5X21 - chains A and B of the 9 polymer chains in the assembly; structure by X-ray diffraction, 3.32 A resolution.

[Chain A (and B)]
Name: DNA-directed RNA polymerase subunit alpha
Organism: Thermus thermophilus
Notes: EC 2.7.7.6; chain B of this document is another copy of the same molecule, construct and numbering; everything in this record applies to it too
UniProtKB: Q9Z9H6 (RPOA_THETH); residue numbers follow UniProt; this construct covers 1-315
Chain sequence (315 residues; row label = number of the first residue in the row):
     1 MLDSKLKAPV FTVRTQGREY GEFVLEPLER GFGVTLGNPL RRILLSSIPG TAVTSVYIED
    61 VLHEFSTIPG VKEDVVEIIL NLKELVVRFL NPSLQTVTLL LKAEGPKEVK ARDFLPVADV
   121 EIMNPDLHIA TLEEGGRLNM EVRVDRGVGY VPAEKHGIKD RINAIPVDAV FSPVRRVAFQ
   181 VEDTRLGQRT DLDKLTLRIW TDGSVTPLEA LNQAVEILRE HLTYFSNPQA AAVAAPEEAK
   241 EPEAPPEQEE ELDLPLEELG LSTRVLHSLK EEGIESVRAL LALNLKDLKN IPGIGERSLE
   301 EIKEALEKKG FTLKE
Unresolved in the structure: 1-3, 230-315 (chain B: 1-6, 229-315)
Bound ions: Mg2+ near Val-170 (its only coordinating residue here)

[Chain A / chain B interface]
Contacting residue pairs (47; chain A residue first):
  Ala-8(A) / Tyr-224(B)  hydrophobic
  Pro-9(A) / Tyr-224(B)
  Phe-11(A) / Tyr-224(B)
  Phe-11(A) / Phe-225(B)
  Phe-11(A) / Asn-227(B)
  Phe-11(A) / Pro-228(B)
  Leu-25(A) / Tyr-224(B)
  Leu-28(A) / His-221(B)
  Gly-31(A) / Arg-42(B)  hydrogen bond (backbone-side chain)
  Phe-32(A) / Ile-43(B)  hydrophobic
  Phe-32(A) / Ser-47(B)
  Phe-32(A) / Ile-217(B)  hydrophobic
  Phe-32(A) / His-221(B)
  Val-34(A) / Arg-42(B)
  Thr-35(A) / Pro-39(B)
  Thr-35(A) / Arg-42(B)  hydrogen bond
  Thr-35(A) / Ile-43(B)
  Pro-39(A) / Thr-35(B)
  Pro-39(A) / Pro-39(B)  hydrophobic
  Leu-40(A) / Phe-225(B)  hydrophobic
  Arg-42(A) / Gly-31(B)  hydrogen bond (side chain-backbone)
  Arg-42(A) / Val-34(B)
  Arg-42(A) / Thr-35(B)  hydrogen bond
  Ile-43(A) / Thr-35(B)
  Ser-47(A) / Phe-32(B)
  Val-215(A) / Leu-222(B)
  Ile-217(A) / Phe-32(B)  hydrophobic
  Leu-218(A) / Leu-222(B)  hydrophobic
  Arg-219(A) / Arg-219(B)
  Arg-219(A) / Leu-222(B)
  His-221(A) / Leu-28(B)
  His-221(A) / Phe-32(B)
  Leu-222(A) / Val-215(B)  hydrophobic
  Leu-222(A) / Leu-218(B)  hydrophobic
  Leu-222(A) / Arg-219(B)
  Leu-222(A) / Leu-222(B)  hydrophobic
  Tyr-224(A) / Pro-9(B)  hydrophobic
  Tyr-224(A) / Phe-11(B)
  Phe-225(A) / Phe-11(B)
  Phe-225(A) / Leu-25(B)  hydrophobic
  Phe-225(A) / Leu-40(B)  hydrophobic
  Asn-227(A) / Phe-11(B)
  Pro-228(A) / Phe-11(B)  hydrophobic
  Pro-228(A) / Val-13(B)  hydrophobic
  Gln-229(A) / Phe-11(B)  hydrogen bond (backbone-backbone)
  Gln-229(A) / Thr-12(B)
  Gln-229(A) / Val-13(B)
Also at the interface, not in a pair above, chain A (29 interface residues in all): Leu-36, Leu-197, Leu-211, Asn-212
Also at the interface, not in a pair above, chain B (31 interface residues in all): Lys-7, Leu-36, Ser-46, Leu-211, Asn-212, Ser-226

[In short]
29 residues of chain A face 31 of chain B across their interface; the contacts include 5 hydrogen bonds. Polar
contacts include Gly-31(A)/Arg-42(B), Thr-35(A)/Arg-42(B) and Gln-229(A)/Phe-11(B).
Chain A and chain B are both DNA-directed RNA polymerase subunit alpha (Thermus thermophilus); the structure,
Crystal structure of Thermus thermophilus transcription initiation complex with GpA and pseudouridimycin
(PUM), was determined by X-ray diffraction (same publication as 5X22).
